4JBW - chains B and N of the 6 polymer chains in the assembly; structure by X-ray diffraction, 3.91 A resolution.

[Chain B]
Molecule: Maltose/maltodextrin import ATP-binding protein MalK
Source organism: Escherichia coli
Notes: EC 3.6.3.19
Reference sequence: P68187 (MALK_ECOLI); residue numbers follow UniProt; this construct covers 1-371
Chain sequence (381 residues; row label = number of the first residue in the row):
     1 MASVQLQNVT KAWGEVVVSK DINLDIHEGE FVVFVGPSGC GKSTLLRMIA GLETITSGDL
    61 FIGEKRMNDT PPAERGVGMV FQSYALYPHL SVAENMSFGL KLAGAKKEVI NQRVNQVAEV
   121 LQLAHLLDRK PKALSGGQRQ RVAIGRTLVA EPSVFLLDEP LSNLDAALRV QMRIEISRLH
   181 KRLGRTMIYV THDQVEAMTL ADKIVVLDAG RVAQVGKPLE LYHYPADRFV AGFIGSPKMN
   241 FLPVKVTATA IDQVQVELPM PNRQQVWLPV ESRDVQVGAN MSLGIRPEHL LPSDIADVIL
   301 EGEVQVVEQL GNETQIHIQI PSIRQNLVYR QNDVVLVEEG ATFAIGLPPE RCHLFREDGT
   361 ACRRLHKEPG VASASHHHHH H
Not modelled in the structure: 1, 372-381
Sequence notes: expression tag (372-381)
UniProt features mapped onto this chain:
  - binding site (ATP): Gly36 to Ser43
  - mutagenesis: Ala85 (A85M: Suppressor of EAA loop mutations in MalFG), Lys106 (K106C: Suppressor of EAA loop mutations in MalFG), Val114 (V114C: Suppressor of EAA loop mutations in MalFG), Val117 (V117M: Suppressor of EAA loop mutations in MalFG), Glu119 (E119K: Resistant to inhibitory effects of alpha-methylglucoside but retains transport capacity), Ala124 (A124T: Resistant to inhibitory effects of alpha-methylglucoside but retains transport capacity), Gly137 (G137A: Loss of maltose transport. Has greater ability to decrease mal gene expression than wild-type MalK), Asp158 (D158N: Loss of maltose transport but retains ability to repress mal genes), Arg228 (R228C: Resistant to inhibitory effects of alpha-methylglucoside but retains transport capacity), Phe241 (F241I: Resistant to inhibitory effects of alpha-methylglucoside but retains transport capacity), Trp267 (W267G: Normal maltose transport but constitutive mal gene expression), Gly278 (G278P: Resistant to inhibitory effects of alpha-methylglucoside but retains transport capacity), 8 further mutagenesis entries in UniProt

[Chain N]
Molecule: Glucose-specific phosphotransferase enzyme IIA component
Source organism: Escherichia coli
Notes: EC 2.7.1.-
Reference sequence: P69783 (PTGA_ECOLI); residues 0-168 here correspond to UniProt positions 1-169 (UniProt number = residue number + 1)
Chain sequence (172 residues; row label = number of the first residue in the row; numbers below 1 keep their minus sign (Ser-3 is residue -3)):
    -3 SNAMGLFDKL KSLVSDDKKD TGTIEIIAPL SGEIVNIEDV PDVVFAEKIV GDGIAIKPTG
    57 NKMVAPVDGT IGKIFETNHA FSIESDSGVE LFVHFGIDTV ELKGEGFKRI AEEGQRVKVG
   117 DTVIEFDLPL LEEKAKSTLT PVVISNMDEI KELIKLSGSV TVGETPVIRI KK
Not modelled in the structure: -3 to 18
Sequence notes: expression tag (-3 to -1)
UniProt features mapped onto this chain:
  - active site: His90 (Tele-phosphohistidine intermediate)
  - binding site (Zn(2+)): His75, His90
  - site: His75 (Important for phospho-donor activity)
  - modified residue: His90 (Phosphohistidine)

[Chain B / chain N interface]
Pairs across the interface (19; chain B residue first):
  Glu15(B) - Lys147(N)  salt bridge
  Arg228(B) - Glu34(N)  salt bridge
  Lys238(B) - Glu43(N)  salt bridge
  Phe241(B) - Asp35(N)
  Pro243(B) - Val31(N)  hydrophobic
  Pro243(B) - Asp35(N)
  Lys245(B) - Glu29(N)
  Asn280(B) - Glu29(N)  hydrogen bond
  Ser282(B) - Asn32(N)  hydrogen bond
  Ser282(B) - Asp35(N)  hydrogen bond
  Gln319(B) - Lys132(N)
  Arg324(B) - Pro37(N)
  Arg324(B) - Glu128(N)  hydrogen bond (side chain-backbone)
  Arg324(B) - Lys132(N)
  Arg324(B) - Ser133(N)
  Gln325(B) - Asp35(N)  hydrogen bond (side chain-backbone)
  Arg356(B) - Asn32(N)
  Glu357(B) - Asn32(N)
  Glu357(B) - Ser153(N)  hydrogen bond
Other interface residues (no listed pair), chain B (15 interface residues in all): Leu242, Asn326
Other interface residues (no listed pair), chain N (13 interface residues in all): Ile30

[In short]
Chain B and chain N form an interface of 15 and 13 residues respectively, with 6 hydrogen bonds and 3 salt
bridges. Polar pairs include Glu15(B)-Lys147(N), Arg228(B)-Glu34(N) and Lys238(B)-Glu43(N).
Chain B is Maltose/maltodextrin import ATP-binding protein MalK and chain N is Glucose-specific
phosphotransferase enzyme IIA component, both from Escherichia coli; the structure, Crystal structure of E.
coli maltose transporter MalFGK2 in complex with its regulatory protein EIIAglc, was determined by X-ray
diffraction.
